Entry 6ILN (electron microscopy, 3.40 A resolution); this record covers chains A and C of the 4 polymer chains in the assembly.

[Chain A]
Protein: Capsid protein VP1
Organism: Echovirus E6
Amino-acid sequence (275 residues; numbered 11 to 285; the number before each row is that of its first residue):
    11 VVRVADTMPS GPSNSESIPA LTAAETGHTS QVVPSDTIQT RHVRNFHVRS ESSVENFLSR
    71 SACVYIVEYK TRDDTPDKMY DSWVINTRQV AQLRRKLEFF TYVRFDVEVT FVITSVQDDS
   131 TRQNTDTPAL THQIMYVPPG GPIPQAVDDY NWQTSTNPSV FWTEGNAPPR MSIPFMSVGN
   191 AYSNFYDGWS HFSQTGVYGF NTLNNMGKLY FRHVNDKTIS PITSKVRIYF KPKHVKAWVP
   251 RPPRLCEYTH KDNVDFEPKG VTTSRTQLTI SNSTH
Ligand contacts: sphingosine (SPH): Ile95, Thr97, Arg98, Leu107, Phe115, Val117, Val119, Ile144, Tyr146, Pro168, Ser169, Met181, Ile183, Tyr192, Asn194, Leu219, Phe240

[Chain C]
Protein: Capsid protein VP3
Organism: Echovirus E6
Amino-acid sequence (238 residues; row label = number of the first residue in the row):
     1 GLPVMNTPGS NQFLTSDDYQ SPTAMPQFDV TPEMNIPGEV KNLMEIAEVD SVVPVNNVNE
    61 NVNSLEAYRI PVHSVTETGA QVFGFTLQPG ADTVMERTLL GEILNYYANW SGSIKLTFMY
   121 CGSAMATGKF LLAYSPPGAG VPKNRREAML GTHIIWDIGL QSSCVLCVPW ISQTHYRFVS
   181 KDIYTDAGFI TCWYQTSIVV PAEVQNQSVI LCFVSACNDF SVRLLRDSPF VRQTAFYQ

[How chain A and chain C interact]
Residue-residue contacts (160):
  Val14(A) - Ser221(C)
  Ala15(A) - Asn218(C)
  Ala15(A) - Asp219(C)
  Ala30(A) - Ile154(C)  hydrophobic
  Ala30(A) - Ser163(C)
  Ala30(A) - Cys164(C)
  Ala30(A) - Val165(C)  hydrogen bond (backbone-backbone)
  Leu31(A) - Trp156(C)
  Leu31(A) - Ser163(C)
  Thr32(A) - Gln161(C)
  Thr32(A) - Ser162(C)
  Thr32(A) - Ser163(C)  hydrogen bond (backbone-side chain)
  Thr32(A) - Val165(C)
  Ala33(A) - Ser163(C)  hydrogen bond (backbone-side chain)
  Ala34(A) - Met119(C)  hydrophobic
  Ala34(A) - Ser163(C)  hydrogen bond (backbone-side chain)
  Glu35(A) - Met119(C)
  Glu35(A) - Ser162(C)  hydrogen bond
  Thr39(A) - Glu48(C)
  Thr39(A) - Asp50(C)  hydrogen bond (side chain-backbone)
  Thr39(A) - Lys115(C)
  Ser40(A) - Lys115(C)  hydrogen bond (backbone-side chain)
  Ser40(A) - Val165(C)
  Val42(A) - Lys115(C)
  Val42(A) - Cys167(C)
  Val42(A) - Cys217(C)
  Pro44(A) - Ser113(C)
  Pro44(A) - Cys167(C)  hydrophobic
  Ile48(A) - Thr152(C)
  Ile48(A) - Pro169(C)  hydrophobic
  His57(A) - Ser111(C)  hydrogen bond
  His57(A) - His175(C)
  His57(A) - Tyr176(C)
  His57(A) - Ser221(C)
  Arg59(A) - Asn42(C)
  Arg59(A) - Met44(C)
  Arg59(A) - Glu48(C)  salt bridge
  Arg59(A) - Cys217(C)
  Arg59(A) - Asn218(C)  hydrogen bond (side chain-backbone)
  Arg59(A) - Asp219(C)
  Arg59(A) - Phe220(C)
  Glu61(A) - Tyr107(C)  hydrogen bond (backbone-side chain)
  Glu61(A) - Arg223(C)
  Glu61(A) - Leu225(C)
  Ser62(A) - Asn42(C)  hydrogen bond
  Ser62(A) - Leu43(C)  hydrogen bond (backbone-backbone)
  Ser62(A) - Met44(C)
  Ser62(A) - Tyr107(C)
  Ser62(A) - Val222(C)
  Ser63(A) - Lys41(C)
  Ser63(A) - Asn42(C)
  Val64(A) - Val40(C)
  Val64(A) - Lys41(C)
  Val64(A) - Asn42(C)
  Phe67(A) - Leu43(C)  hydrophobic
  Phe67(A) - Tyr107(C)
  Arg70(A) - Ser16(C)
  Arg70(A) - Leu225(C)
  Ser71(A) - Phe13(C)
  Ser71(A) - Thr15(C)
  Ile76(A) - Phe236(C)  hydrophobic
  Arg98(A) - Tyr237(C)
  Gln99(A) - Gln233(C)
  Gln99(A) - Phe236(C)
  Gln99(A) - Tyr237(C)
  Val100(A) - Gln233(C)
  Ala101(A) - Val231(C)  hydrophobic
  Ala101(A) - Gln233(C)
  Ala101(A) - Tyr237(C)
  Gln102(A) - Asp227(C)
  Gln102(A) - Val231(C)
  Arg104(A) - Tyr237(C)
  Arg105(A) - Glu102(C)  salt bridge
  Arg105(A) - Tyr106(C)  hydrogen bond
  Arg105(A) - Val231(C)
  Phe109(A) - Tyr106(C)  hydrophobic
  Phe110(A) - Val40(C)  hydrophobic
  Phe110(A) - Ile46(C)  hydrophobic
  Arg114(A) - Val30(C)
  Arg114(A) - Thr31(C)  hydrogen bond (side chain-backbone)
  Arg114(A) - Pro32(C)
  Thr120(A) - Phe13(C)
  Pro168(A) - Ala24(C)
  Ala177(A) - Asn11(C)
  Pro178(A) - Phe13(C)  hydrophobic
  Arg180(A) - Phe13(C)
  Arg180(A) - Asp17(C)  salt bridge
  Arg180(A) - Ser21(C)
  Met181(A) - Pro22(C)
  Ser182(A) - Ser21(C)  hydrogen bond
  Ser182(A) - Pro22(C)  hydrogen bond (backbone-backbone)
  Ser182(A) - Thr23(C)
  Ser182(A) - Ala24(C)  hydrogen bond (backbone-backbone)
  Pro184(A) - Met25(C)
  Pro184(A) - Phe28(C)  hydrophobic
  Phe185(A) - Phe28(C)
  Phe185(A) - Val30(C)  hydrophobic
  Phe185(A) - Thr31(C)
  Met186(A) - Met25(C)  hydrophobic
  Ser187(A) - Thr31(C)
  Gly189(A) - Thr31(C)
  Asn190(A) - Thr31(C)
  Asn190(A) - Pro32(C)
  Asn190(A) - Met34(C)  hydrogen bond
  Lys241(A) - Asp17(C)
  Lys246(A) - Glu33(C)  salt bridge
  Lys246(A) - Glu39(C)  salt bridge
  Ala247(A) - Glu39(C)
  Ala247(A) - Val40(C)  hydrogen bond (backbone-backbone)
  Trp248(A) - Ile36(C)  hydrogen bond (side chain-backbone)
  Trp248(A) - Gly38(C)
  Trp248(A) - Glu39(C)
  Val249(A) - Gly38(C)  hydrogen bond (backbone-backbone)
  Pro250(A) - Val40(C)
  Pro250(A) - Ile46(C)  hydrophobic
  Pro253(A) - Leu99(C)
  Pro253(A) - Glu102(C)
  Leu255(A) - Arg97(C)
  Tyr258(A) - Tyr237(C)  hydrophobic
  Thr259(A) - Tyr237(C)
  His260(A) - Tyr237(C)
  His260(A) - Gln238(C)
  Lys261(A) - Tyr237(C)  hydrogen bond (backbone-backbone)
  Lys269(A) - Arg97(C)
  Gly270(A) - Val62(C)
  Gly270(A) - Asn63(C)  hydrogen bond (backbone-side chain)
  Val271(A) - Val62(C)  hydrogen bond (backbone-backbone)
  Val271(A) - Tyr68(C)
  Val271(A) - Arg97(C)
  Thr272(A) - Asn57(C)
  Thr272(A) - Val62(C)
  Thr272(A) - Thr93(C)  hydrogen bond (side chain-backbone)
  Thr273(A) - Asn57(C)  hydrogen bond (backbone-side chain)
  Thr273(A) - Thr93(C)
  Thr273(A) - Glu96(C)
  Ser274(A) - Asn57(C)
  Ser274(A) - Asn59(C)
  Ser274(A) - Val62(C)
  Arg275(A) - Asn57(C)  hydrogen bond (backbone-backbone)
  Arg275(A) - Gly84(C)
  Arg275(A) - Asp92(C)  salt bridge
  Arg275(A) - Thr93(C)
  Arg275(A) - Val94(C)
  Thr276(A) - Val58(C)
  Gln277(A) - Val58(C)
  Leu278(A) - Val55(C)
  Leu278(A) - Asn56(C)
  Leu278(A) - Val82(C)
  Leu278(A) - Phe83(C)
  Leu278(A) - Gly84(C)  hydrogen bond (backbone-backbone)
  Thr279(A) - Gln81(C)
  Thr279(A) - Val82(C)
  Ile280(A) - Gln81(C)
  Ile280(A) - Gly84(C)
  Ile280(A) - Phe85(C)
  Ile280(A) - Val141(C)  hydrophobic
  Ile280(A) - Phe189(C)  hydrophobic
  Ser281(A) - Val141(C)
  Asn282(A) - Gly140(C)
  Asn282(A) - Val141(C)
Also at the interface, not in a pair above, chain A (87 interface residues in all): Thr17, His38, Gln41, Val43, Asn55, Asn66, Tyr75, Lys106, Glu118, Val122, Ile183, Tyr239, Lys243, Arg254, Glu257
Also at the interface, not in a pair above, chain C (95 interface residues in all): Leu14, Tyr19, Val49, Pro54, Glu60, Ala67, Thr117, Asp157, Ile190, Ser215, Ser228, Phe230, Arg232

[Summary]
Chain A and chain C form an interface of 87 and 95 residues respectively; the contacts include 28 hydrogen
bonds and 6 salt bridges. Polar contacts include Arg59(A)-Glu48(C), Arg105(A)-Glu102(C) and
Arg180(A)-Asp17(C). Sphingosine is bound between chain A and chain C.
Chain A is Capsid protein VP1 and chain C is Capsid protein VP3, both from Echovirus E6; the structure,
Cryo-EM structure of full Echovirus 6 particle at PH 5.5, was determined by electron microscopy (same
publication as 6ILJ, 6ILK, 6ILL, 6ILM, 6ILO and 6ILP).
